6AX9 - chain A; structure by X-ray diffraction, 2.40 A resolution.

# Chain A
Name: Epi-isozizaene synthase
From: Streptomyces coelicolor
Notes: EC 4.2.3.37
Reference sequence: Q9K499 (CYC1_STRCO); residue numbers follow UniProt; this construct covers 2-361
Sequence (382 residues; each row starts with the number of its first residue; numbers below 1 keep their minus sign (Met-20 is residue -20)):
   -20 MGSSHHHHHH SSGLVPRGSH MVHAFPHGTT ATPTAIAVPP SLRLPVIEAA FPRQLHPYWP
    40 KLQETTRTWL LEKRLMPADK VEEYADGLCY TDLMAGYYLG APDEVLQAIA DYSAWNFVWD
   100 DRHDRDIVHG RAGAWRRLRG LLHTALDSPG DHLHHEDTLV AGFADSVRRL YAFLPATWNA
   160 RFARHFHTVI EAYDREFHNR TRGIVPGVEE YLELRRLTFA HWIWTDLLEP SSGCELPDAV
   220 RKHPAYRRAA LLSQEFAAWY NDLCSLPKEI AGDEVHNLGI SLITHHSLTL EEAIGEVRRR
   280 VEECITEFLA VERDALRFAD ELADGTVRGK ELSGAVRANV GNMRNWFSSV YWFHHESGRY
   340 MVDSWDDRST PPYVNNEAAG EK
Unresolved in the structure: -20 to 15, 356-361
Sequence notes: expression tag (-20 to 1); engineered mutation Asn95 (Phe in Q9K499)
Bound ions: Mg2+ site 1: Asp99 (together with pyrophosphate); Mg2+ site 2: Asn240, Ser244, Glu248 (together with pyrophosphate)
Small-molecule neighbours:
  - N-benzyl-N,N-diethylethanaminium (BTM): Leu72, Met73, Asn95, Phe96, Asp99, Tyr172, Thr197, Phe198, Trp203, Asn240, Trp325, Val329, Phe332, His333, Tyr339
  - pyrophosphate (POP): Phe96, Asp99, Arg194, Thr197, Asn240, Ser244, Lys247, Glu248, Arg338, Tyr339
Curated features (UniProtKB/Swiss-Prot):
  - motif: Asp99 to Asp103 (DDXXD motif)
  - binding site (Mg(2+)): Asp99, Asp103, Asn240, Ser244, Glu248
What the authors report for this chain:
  - contacts within the chain: Tyr91-Asn95 (hydrogen bond)
  - binding site for N-benzyl-N,N-diethylethanaminium: Asn95
  - specificity-determining residues: Phe96
  - mutagenesis - Y69A, Y69F, F96H, F96M, F96N, F96Q, F96S, F96T, W203H, W203Y: decreased catalytic activity

# Summary
Bound to chain A: pyrophosphate and N-benzyl-N,N-diethylethanaminium. The Mg2+ site 2 is built by Asn240,
Ser244 and Glu248. From UniProt: 5 Mg2+-binding residues. From the paper: a binding site for
N-benzyl-N,N-diethylethanaminium at Asn95; Y69A, Y69F and F96H, among others, reduce catalytic activity; 10
substitutions were tested in all.
Chain A is Epi-isozizaene synthase (Streptomyces coelicolor); the structure, F95N Epi-isozizaene synthase, was
determined by X-ray diffraction (same publication as 6AXM, 6AXN, 6AXO and 6AXU).
